Entry 5HDO (X-ray diffraction, 2.16 A resolution); this record covers chain A.

[Chain A]
Molecule: Anti-HCV NS3/4A serine protease immoglobulin heavy chain
From: Camelus dromedarius
UniProt: A0A0F6YEF6 (A0A0F6YEF6_CAMDR); the construct has insertions or renumbered stretches relative to UniProt, so the offset changes along the chain: 1-51 = UniProt 1-51; 53-102 = UniProt 52-101; 105-127 = UniProt 102-124
Amino-acid sequence (128 residues; row label = number of the first residue in the row):
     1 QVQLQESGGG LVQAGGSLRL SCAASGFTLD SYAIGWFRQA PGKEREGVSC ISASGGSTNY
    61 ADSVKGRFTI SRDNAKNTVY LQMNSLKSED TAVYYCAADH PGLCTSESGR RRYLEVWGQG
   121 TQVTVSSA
Unresolved in the structure: 127-128
Construct notes: conflict Gln-1 (Glu in A0A0F6YEF6), Gln-5 (Val in A0A0F6YEF6), Leu-11 (Ser in A0A0F6YEF6), 27 further conflict positions vs the reference (A0A0F6YEF6) not listed; insertion (52, 103-104); expression tag (128)
Disulfide bonds: Cys-22/Cys-96, Cys-50/Cys-104
What the authors report for this chain:
  - mutagenesis - D99A: decreased binding to uPA S195A
  - mutagenesis - R110A, R111A: abolished binding to p-aminobenzamidine

[In short]
From the paper: R110A and R111A abolish binding to p-aminobenzamidine; D99A reduces binding to uPA S195A.
Chain A is Anti-HCV NS3/4A serine protease immoglobulin heavy chain (Camelus dromedarius); the structure,
Crystal structure of a nanobody raised against urokinase-type plasminogen activator, was determined by X-ray
diffraction together with 5HGG from the same study.
